Entry 7XZJ (electron microscopy, 2.97 A resolution); this record covers chains 7 and G of the 8 polymer chains in the assembly.

[Chain 7]
Name: Toc75
From: Chlamydomonas reinhardtii
Reference sequence: A8IE32 (A8IE32_CHLRE); numbering as in UniProt (aligned over 1-798)
Chain sequence (798 residues; each row starts with the number of its first residue):
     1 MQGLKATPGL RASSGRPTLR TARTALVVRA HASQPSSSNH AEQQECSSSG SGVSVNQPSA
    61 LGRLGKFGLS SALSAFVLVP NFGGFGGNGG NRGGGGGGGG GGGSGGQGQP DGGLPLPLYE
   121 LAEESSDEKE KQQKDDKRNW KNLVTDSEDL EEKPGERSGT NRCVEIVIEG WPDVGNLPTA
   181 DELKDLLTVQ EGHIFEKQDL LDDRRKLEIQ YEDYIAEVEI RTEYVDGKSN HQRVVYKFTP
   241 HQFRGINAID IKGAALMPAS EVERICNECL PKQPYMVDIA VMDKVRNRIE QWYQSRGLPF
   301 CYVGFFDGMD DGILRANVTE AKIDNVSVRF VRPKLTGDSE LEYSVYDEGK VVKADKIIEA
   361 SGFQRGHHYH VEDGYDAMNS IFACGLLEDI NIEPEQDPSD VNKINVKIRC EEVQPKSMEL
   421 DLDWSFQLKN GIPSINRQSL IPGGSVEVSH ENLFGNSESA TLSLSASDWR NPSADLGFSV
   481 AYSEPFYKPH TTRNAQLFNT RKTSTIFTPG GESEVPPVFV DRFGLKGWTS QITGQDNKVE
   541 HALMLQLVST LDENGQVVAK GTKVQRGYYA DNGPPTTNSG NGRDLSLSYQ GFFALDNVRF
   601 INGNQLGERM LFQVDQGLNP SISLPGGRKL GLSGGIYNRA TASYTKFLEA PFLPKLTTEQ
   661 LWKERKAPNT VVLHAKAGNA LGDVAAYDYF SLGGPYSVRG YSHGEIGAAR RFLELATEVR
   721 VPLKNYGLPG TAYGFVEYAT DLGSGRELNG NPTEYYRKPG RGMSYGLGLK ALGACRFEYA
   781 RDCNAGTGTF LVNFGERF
Unresolved in the structure: 1-148, 622-628

[Chain G]
Name: Toc34
From: Chlamydomonas reinhardtii
Notes: EC 3.6.5.-
Reference sequence: A8HYJ1 (TOC34_CHLRE); residues 1-397 here = UniProt positions 1-397
Chain sequence (397 residues; row label = number of the first residue in the row):
     1 MAQPPRPAEE YDDDVQEDED ELKEGELDDD ESHEAASEGG EAAAGDEEAE DDEQDEEDGD
    61 EDSQPWAGLN RLPERDDMLD ILNELRAEGR KQLTVLLLGK SSVGKSSLIN SLLGEAVVRV
   121 QAFKLQADTD ITTTVVRQVA VGNSEVDGFR LKLIDTCGLE DPEAGDTVNL GALSKIAEDV
   181 RGVGIDVVLY CDRLDLYRVD PLDKAIIDAI SSTFGRGIWR RTVVALTHAN LVQTPPGTDY
   241 DSFVNGRVRL IRGAVRGPLF FRPSLPVALV ENSETCPVSS ESGFRVLPDG EPWLVALVSQ
   301 LVDMAAARRR PYKYHPRLSS KPSHRFRWLL PVAIAAEVLF YRRFLHPRLD DNQRRVEREE
   361 ERVWALRGQQ RRALGLHRPH RPDKDAAWRL EQMYDDD
Unresolved in the structure: 1-323, 397
Curated features (UniProtKB/Swiss-Prot):
  - region: Gly99 to Ser106 (G1), Gln121 to Lys124 (Homodimerization), Gln126 to Asp130 (G2), Asp155 to Gly158 (G3), Arg193 to Arg198 (Homodimerization), Thr227 to Asn230 (G4), Glu271 to Ser273 (G5)
  - motif: Asp350 to Arg358 (AKR2A-binding sequence (ABS) required for chloroplast outer envelope membrane targeting)
  - binding site (GTP): Ser102 to Ser107, Gln121 to Gln126, His228, Glu271, Asn272
  - binding site (Mg(2+)): Ser106

[How chain 7 and chain G interact]
Pairs across the interface (45; chain 7 residue first):
  Leu256(7) with Leu374(G)
  Arg296(7) with Leu374(G)
  Ala360(7) with His380(G)
  Ser361(7) with His380(G)
  Gly362(7) with His380(G)
  His367(7) with His377(G), hydrogen bond
  His370(7) with Arg371(G)
  Glu372(7) with Arg367(G); Arg371(G)
  Asp373(7) with Arg371(G), salt bridge
  Asp376(7) with Trp364(G); Arg367(G), salt bridge; Pro379(G); His380(G)
  Asn379(7) with Leu390(G)
  Ser380(7) with His380(G)
  Phe382(7) with Met393(G)
  Ala383(7) with Ala386(G), hydrophobic; Arg389(G); Leu390(G), hydrophobic; Met393(G)
  Gly385(7) with Met393(G)
  Asn456(7) with Arg389(G), hydrogen bond
  Pro485(7) with Gln392(G)
  Phe486(7) with Trp388(G); Arg389(G); Gln392(G)
  Lys488(7) with Trp388(G)
  Pro489(7) with Trp388(G), hydrophobic
  His490(7) with Gln353(G)
  Thr492(7) with Gln392(G)
  Thr533(7) with Leu349(G); Gln353(G)
  Gly534(7) with Gln353(G), hydrogen bond (backbone-side chain); Val356(G)
  Asn537(7) with Asn352(G)
  Val539(7) with Leu349(G), hydrophobic
  Phe593(7) with Tyr341(G), hydrophobic
  Leu595(7) with Leu349(G), hydrophobic
  Val614(7) with Glu337(G)
  Ile636(7) with Leu330(G), hydrophobic
  Asn638(7) with Leu330(G); Glu337(G), hydrogen bond
  Ala640(7) with Glu337(G)
  Leu681(7) with Leu330(G)
Other interface residues (no listed pair), chain 7 (38 interface residues in all): Trp292, Leu298, Glu359, Gln535, Phe612
Other interface residues (no listed pair), chain G (27 interface residues in all): Phe326, Leu329, Ile334, Phe340, Leu345, Arg348, Leu376

[Summary]
38 residues of chain 7 and 27 residues of chain G are in contact, with 4 hydrogen bonds and 2 salt bridges.
Polar pairs include Asp373(7)-Arg371(G), Asp376(7)-Arg367(G) and His367(7)-His377(G). Curated annotation
(UniProt) lists 15 GTP-binding residues and Mg2+-binding residue Ser106(G) on chain G.
Here chain 7 is Toc75 and chain G is Toc34, both from Chlamydomonas reinhardtii. Entry 7XZJ (Cryo-EM structure
of TOC complex from Chlamydomonas reinhardtii) was determined by electron microscopy (same publication as
7XZI).
